PDB entry 7ZON | X-ray diffraction, 1.77 A resolution | chain A

Chain A:
Molecule: Glycoside hydrolase family 18
Organism: Chitinophaga pinensis DSM 2588
UniProtKB: A0A979GQH9 (A0A979GQH9_CHIPD); residues 888-1012 here = UniProt positions 888-1012
Sequence (147 residues; row label = number of the first residue in the row):
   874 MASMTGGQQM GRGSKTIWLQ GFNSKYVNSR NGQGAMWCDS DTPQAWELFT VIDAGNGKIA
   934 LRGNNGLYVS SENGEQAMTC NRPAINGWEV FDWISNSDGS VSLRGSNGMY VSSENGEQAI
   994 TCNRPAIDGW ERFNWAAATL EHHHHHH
Not modelled in the structure: 874-886, 1012-1020
Construct notes: initiating methionine (874); expression tag (875-887, 1013-1020); conflict N959 (Asp in A0A979GQH9)
Modified positions: N959 (l-3-aminosuccinimide; SNN)
Residues lining bound ligands:
  - beta-D-glucopyranose (BGC), molecule 1: N901, S913, Q917, A918, W919, E920
  - beta-D-glucopyranose (BGC), molecule 2: A927, G928, K931, I958, N959, G960, V963
  - beta-D-glucopyranose (BGC), molecule 3: R955, N959, G960, W961, E962
Reported in the primary citation:
  - binding site for beta-D-glucopyranose: R955

Overview:
Chain A binds 3 copies of beta-D-glucopyranose. From the paper: a binding site for beta-D-glucopyranose at
R955.
Chain A is Glycoside hydrolase family 18 (Chitinophaga pinensis DSM 2588); the structure, Carbohydrate binding
domain CBM92-B from a multi-catalytic glucanase-chitinase from Chitinophaga pinensis DSM 2588 in complex with
..., was determined by X-ray diffraction, deposited together with 7ZOH, 7ZOI and 7ZOP.
